PDB entry 4RAB | X-ray diffraction, 2.26 A resolution | chains A and C of the 4 polymer chains in the assembly

Chain A (and C):
Name: Hypoxanthine-guanine phosphoribosyltransferase
Source organism: Homo sapiens
Notes: EC 2.4.2.8; chain C of this document is another copy of the same molecule, construct and numbering; everything in this record applies to it too
Reference sequence: P00492 (HPRT_HUMAN); residues 1-217 here correspond to UniProt positions 2-218 (UniProt number = residue number + 1)
Amino-acid sequence (217 residues; row label = number of the first residue in the row):
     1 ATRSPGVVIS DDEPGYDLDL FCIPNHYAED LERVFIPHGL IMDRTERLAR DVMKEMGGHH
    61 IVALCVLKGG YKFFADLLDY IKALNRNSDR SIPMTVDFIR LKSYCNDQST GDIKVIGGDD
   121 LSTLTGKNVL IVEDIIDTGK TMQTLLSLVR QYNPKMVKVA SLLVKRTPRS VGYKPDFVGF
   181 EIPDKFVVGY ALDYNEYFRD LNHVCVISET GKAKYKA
Unresolved in the structure: 1-4, 104-118, 217 (chain C: 1-4, 103-112)
Metal / ion sites: Mg2+: Glu-133, Asp-134, Ile-135
Ligand contacts: 3L3 ([(E)-2-(2-{[2-(2-amino-8-bromo-6-oxo-1,6-dihydro-9H-purin-9-yl)ethyl][(E)-2-phosphonoethenyl]amino}ethoxy)ethenyl]phosphonic acid): Ile-135, Ile-136, Asp-137, Thr-138, Gly-139, Lys-140, Thr-141, Lys-165, Lys-185, Phe-186, Val-187, Leu-192, Asp-193
Curated features (UniProtKB/Swiss-Prot):
  - active site: Asp-137 (Proton acceptor)
  - binding site (GMP): Lys-68, Glu-133 to Thr-141, Lys-165, Lys-185 to Val-187, Asp-193
  - binding site (Mg(2+)): Asp-193
  - modified residue: Ala-1 (N-acetylalanine), Lys-102 (N6-acetyllysine), Thr-141 (Phosphothreonine)
  - cross-link: Lys-114 (Glycyl lysine isopeptide (Lys-Gly) (interchain with G-Cter in SUMO1))

How chain A and chain C interact:
Pairs across the interface (57; chain A residue first):
  Cys-22(A) / Arg-86(C)
  Ile-23(A) / Arg-86(C)
  Pro-24(A) / Asn-85(C)
  Pro-24(A) / Arg-86(C)
  Asn-25(A) / Asn-85(C)  hydrogen bond (backbone-backbone)
  Asn-25(A) / Asp-89(C)  hydrogen bond (side chain-backbone)
  Asn-25(A) / Ser-91(C)
  His-26(A) / Ser-91(C)  hydrogen bond
  His-26(A) / Ile-92(C)
  His-26(A) / Pro-93(C)
  His-60(A) / Tyr-197(C)
  Leu-67(A) / Leu-67(C)  hydrophobic
  Leu-67(A) / Phe-98(C)  hydrophobic
  Lys-68(A) / Val-96(C)  hydrogen bond (side chain-backbone)
  Lys-68(A) / Asp-97(C)  salt bridge
  Lys-68(A) / Asp-119(C)  salt bridge
  Tyr-71(A) / Leu-78(C)
  Tyr-71(A) / Phe-98(C)  hydrophobic
  Lys-72(A) / Asp-79(C)  salt bridge
  Lys-72(A) / Lys-82(C)
  Leu-78(A) / Tyr-71(C)
  Asp-79(A) / Lys-72(C)  salt bridge
  Lys-82(A) / Lys-72(C)
  Lys-82(A) / Asp-200(C)
  Lys-82(A) / Leu-201(C)
  Asn-85(A) / Pro-24(C)
  Asn-85(A) / Asn-25(C)
  Arg-86(A) / Cys-22(C)
  Arg-86(A) / Ile-23(C)
  Arg-86(A) / Pro-24(C)
  Arg-86(A) / Asn-202(C)
  Asn-87(A) / Cys-22(C)
  Asp-89(A) / Asn-25(C)
  Ser-91(A) / Asn-25(C)  hydrogen bond (side chain-backbone)
  Ser-91(A) / His-26(C)  hydrogen bond
  Ile-92(A) / His-26(C)
  Pro-93(A) / His-26(C)
  Pro-93(A) / Asp-200(C)
  Met-94(A) / Asp-200(C)  hydrogen bond (backbone-side chain)
  Thr-95(A) / Glu-196(C)
  Val-96(A) / Lys-68(C)  hydrogen bond (backbone-side chain)
  Val-96(A) / Arg-199(C)
  Asp-97(A) / Lys-68(C)  salt bridge
  Asp-97(A) / Arg-100(C)  salt bridge
  Phe-98(A) / Leu-67(C)  hydrophobic
  Phe-98(A) / Lys-68(C)
  Phe-98(A) / Tyr-71(C)  hydrophobic
  Phe-98(A) / Arg-100(C)  hydrogen bond (backbone-side chain)
  Asp-119(A) / Arg-100(C)
  Glu-196(A) / Thr-95(C)
  Arg-199(A) / Val-96(C)
  Asp-200(A) / Lys-82(C)
  Asp-200(A) / Pro-93(C)
  Asp-200(A) / Met-94(C)  hydrogen bond (side chain-backbone)
  Asn-202(A) / Asp-79(C)
  Asn-202(A) / Lys-82(C)  hydrogen bond
  Asn-202(A) / Arg-86(C)
Other interface residues (no listed pair), chain A (36 interface residues in all): Tyr-27, Phe-74, Ala-75, Arg-90, Tyr-197, Leu-201
Other interface residues (no listed pair), chain C (37 interface residues in all): His-60, Phe-74, Ala-75, Asn-87, Ser-88, Arg-90

In short:
The interface between chain A and chain C involves 36 residues on one side and 37 on the other; the contacts
include 11 hydrogen bonds and 6 salt bridges. Polar contacts include Lys-68(A)/Asp-97(C), Lys-68(A)/Asp-119(C)
and Lys-72(A)/Asp-79(C). Chain A binds compound 3L3.
Chain A and chain C are both Hypoxanthine-guanine phosphoribosyltransferase (Homo sapiens); the structure,
Aza-acyclic nucleoside phosphonates containing a second phosphonate group as inhibitors of the human,
Plasmodium falciparum and ..., was determined by X-ray diffraction (same publication as 4RAC, 4RAD, 4RAN, 4RAO
and 4RAQ).
